Entry 8G8B (electron microscopy, 4.30 A resolution (low resolution: residue-level contacts below are approximate; hydrogen-bond / salt-bridge calls are withheld)); this record covers chains C and I of the 11 polymer chains in the assembly.

[Chain C]
Name: Histone H2A
Organism: Xenopus laevis
Reference sequence: Q6AZJ8 (Q6AZJ8_XENLA); residues 1-129 here correspond to UniProt positions 2-130 (UniProt number = residue number + 1)
Amino-acid sequence (129 residues; row label = number of the first residue in the row):
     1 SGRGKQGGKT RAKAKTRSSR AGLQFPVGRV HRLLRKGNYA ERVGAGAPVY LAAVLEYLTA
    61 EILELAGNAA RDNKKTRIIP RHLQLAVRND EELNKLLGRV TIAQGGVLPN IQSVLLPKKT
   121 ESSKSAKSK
Disordered / not traced: 1-10, 119-129

[Chain I]
Molecule: nMatn1 DNA (top strand, 168-MER)
Sequence (186 nucleotides; each row starts with the number of its first residue; numbers below 1 keep their minus sign (DA-73 is residue -73)):
   -73 ACATGCACAC ATGCTAATAT ATGCACACAA TGCACACAGG TTAATATATA CACATACACA
   -13 CACATGCACA CACACGTGCA CACATATATG CACATGCATG CACACACGTA TATGCACACA
    47 CATGCACATG CATGCGCACA TAGTCACACA CATGCACACA TTAGCATATG CATACACATA
   107 CATGCA
Disordered / not traced: -73 to -72, 97-112

[Chain C / chain I interface]
Residue-residue contacts (17; chain C residue first):
  Arg11(C) - DG-42(I)
  Arg11(C) - DC-41(I)
  Ala12(C) - DC-41(I)
  Ala14(C) - DT-43(I)
  Ala14(C) - DG-42(I)
  Lys15(C) - DT-43(I)
  Lys15(C) - DG-42(I)
  Thr16(C) - DT-43(I)
  Arg17(C) - DT-43(I)
  Arg20(C) - DG-42(I)
  Gly28(C) - DA-44(I)
  Gly28(C) - DT-43(I)
  Arg29(C) - DA-44(I)
  Arg32(C) - DA-45(I)
  Arg32(C) - DA-44(I)
  Arg42(C) - DG-35(I)
  Arg77(C) - DT-54(I)
Interface residues without a listed pair, chain C (13 interface residues in all): Glu41

[Overview]
Chain C and chain I form an interface of 13 and 7 residues respectively.
Here chain C is Histone H2A (Xenopus laevis) and chain I is nMatn1 DNA (top strand, 168-MER). Entry 8G8B
(Nucleosome with human nMatn1 sequence in complex with Human Oct4) was determined by electron microscopy,
deposited together with 8G87, 8G88, 8G8E and 8G8G.
